PDB entry 5VJ6 | electron microscopy, 11.50 A resolution (very low resolution: no residue pairs are listed; an interface is given only as per-side residue counts) | chains A and O of the 14 polymer chains in the assembly

Chain A:
Protein: Envelope glycoprotein gp160
From: Human immunodeficiency virus 1
UniProtKB: Q2N0S6 (Q2N0S6_9HIV1); residues 512-664 here correspond to UniProt positions 509-661 (UniProt number = residue number - 3)
Sequence (153 residues; row label = number of the first residue in the row):
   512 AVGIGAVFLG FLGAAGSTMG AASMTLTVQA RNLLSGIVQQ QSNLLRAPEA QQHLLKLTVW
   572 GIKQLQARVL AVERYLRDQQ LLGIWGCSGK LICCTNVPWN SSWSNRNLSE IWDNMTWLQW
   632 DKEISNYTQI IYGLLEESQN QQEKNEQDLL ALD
Disordered / not traced: 512-517, 548-568
Differences from the reference sequence: engineered mutation Pro559 (Ile556 in Q2N0S6), Cys605 (Thr602 in Q2N0S6)
Cystine bridges: Cys598-Cys604

Chain O:
Protein: 8ANC195 Fab heavy chain
From: Homo sapiens
UniProtKB: S6B291 (S6B291_HUMAN); residues 114-214 here correspond to UniProt positions 137-237 (UniProt number = residue number + 23)
Sequence (233 residues; each row starts with the number of its first residue; note: 1 number in that range is skipped by the numbering (no residue carries it; nothing is unmodelled there); a row labelled like 77A-77D holds insertion residues (77A, then the next letters in order)):
     1 QIHLVQSGTE VKKPGSSVTV SCKAYGVNTF GLYAV
   35A N
    36 WVRQAPGQSL EYIGQIW
    54 RWKSSASHHF RGRVLISAVD LTGS
77A-77D SPPI
    78 SSLEI
82A-82C KNL
    83 TSDDTAVYFC TTTSTYDR
100A-100L WSGLHHDGVMAF
   101 SSWGQGTLIS VSAASTKGPS VFPLAPSSKS TSGGTAALGC LVKDYFPEPV TVSWNSGALT
   161 SGVHTFPAVL QSSGLYSLSS VVTVPSSSLG TQTYICNVNH KPSNTKVDKR VEPK
Disordered / not traced: 127-134, 214
Cystine bridges: Cys22-Cys92, Cys140-Cys196

Interface between chain A and chain O:
At this resolution (12 A) residue pairs are not listed: 6 residues of chain A and 5 of chain O lie at the interface.

Overview:
6 residues of chain A and 5 residues of chain O are in contact.
Chain A is Envelope glycoprotein gp160 (Human immunodeficiency virus 1) and chain O is 8ANC195 Fab heavy chain
(Homo sapiens); the structure, BG505 SOSIP.664 in complex with broadly neutralizing antibodies PG9 and
8ANC195, was determined by electron microscopy (same publication as 5VVF and 5VIY).
